Entry 6ZZC (X-ray diffraction, 2.93 A resolution); this record covers chains A and B000 of the 4 polymer chains in the assembly.

[Chain A (and B000)]
Protein: Centriole protein
From: Chlamydomonas reinhardtii
Notes: chain B000 of this document is another copy of the same molecule, construct and numbering; everything in this record applies to it too
Reference sequence: A9CQL4 (A9CQL4_CHLRE); residues 2-226 here = UniProt positions 2-226
Sequence (227 residues; each row starts with the number of its first residue; numbering starts at 0):
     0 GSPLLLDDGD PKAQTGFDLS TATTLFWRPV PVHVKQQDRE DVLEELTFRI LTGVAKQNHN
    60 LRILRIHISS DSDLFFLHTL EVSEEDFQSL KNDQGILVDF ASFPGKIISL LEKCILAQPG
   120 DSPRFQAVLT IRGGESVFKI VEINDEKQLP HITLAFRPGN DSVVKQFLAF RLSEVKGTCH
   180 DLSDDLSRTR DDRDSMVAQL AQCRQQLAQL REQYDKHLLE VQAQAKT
Not modelled in the structure: 0-12, 223-226 (chain B000: 0-14, 220-226)
Differences from the reference sequence: expression tag (0-1); engineered mutation Glu145 (Phe in A9CQL4)
Reported in the primary citation:
  - mutagenesis - F145E: abolished binding to interaction between N-terminal domains (citing earlier work)

[Chain A / chain B000 interface]
Disulfides between the chains: Cys178(A)-Cys178(B000), Cys202(A)-Cys202(B000)
Residue-residue contacts (52; chain A residue first):
  Phe74(A) with Lys164(B000); Gln165(B000); Ala168(B000), hydrophobic
  Asp160(A) with Asp160(B000); Lys164(B000)
  Val163(A) with Lys164(B000)
  Lys164(A) with Phe74(B000); Asp160(B000), salt bridge; Val163(B000); Leu167(B000)
  Gln165(A) with Phe74(B000)
  Leu167(A) with Lys164(B000)
  Ala168(A) with Leu73(B000); Phe74(B000), hydrophobic; Leu167(B000)
  Arg170(A) with Leu171(B000)
  Leu171(A) with Leu171(B000), hydrophobic; Val174(B000), hydrophobic
  Val174(A) with Leu171(B000), hydrophobic; Val174(B000), hydrophobic
  Cys178(A) with Cys178(B000), disulfide
  Leu181(A) with Cys178(B000), hydrophobic; Leu181(B000), hydrophobic
  Leu185(A) with Asp184(B000); Leu185(B000), hydrophobic; Thr188(B000)
  Thr188(A) with Leu185(B000); Thr188(B000)
  Asp191(A) with Arg192(B000)
  Arg192(A) with Thr188(B000); Asp191(B000), salt bridge
  Met195(A) with Val196(B000), hydrophobic; Leu199(B000), hydrophobic
  Gln198(A) with Leu199(B000); Arg203(B000)
  Leu199(A) with Met195(B000), hydrophobic; Gln198(B000); Leu199(B000)
  Cys202(A) with Cys202(B000), disulfide; Arg203(B000), hydrogen bond (side chain-backbone)
  Arg203(A) with Gln198(B000), hydrogen bond; Cys202(B000), hydrogen bond (backbone-side chain)
  Leu206(A) with Gln205(B000); Leu206(B000), hydrophobic
  Leu209(A) with Leu206(B000); Arg210(B000)
  Arg210(A) with Leu209(B000)
  Gln212(A) with Tyr213(B000)
  Tyr213(A) with Gln212(B000); Tyr213(B000), hydrophobic
  His216(A) with His216(B000); Leu217(B000)
Other interface residues (no listed pair), chain A (37 interface residues in all): Leu73, Ser161, Lys175, Ser182, Asp184, Arg189, Val196, Gln205, Leu217, Val220
Other interface residues (no listed pair), chain B000 (35 interface residues in all): Ser161, Arg170, Lys175, Arg189

[Overview]
37 residues of chain A face 35 of chain B000 across their interface; the contacts include 2 disulfide bonds, 3
hydrogen bonds and 2 salt bridges. Among the polar pairs are Lys164(A)-Asp160(B000), Arg192(A)-Asp191(B000)
and Cys202(A)-Arg203(B000). From the paper: F145E of chain A abolishes binding to interaction between
N-terminal domains.
Both chains are Centriole protein (Chlamydomonas reinhardtii). Entry 6ZZC (MB_CRS6-1 bound to CrSAS-6_6HR) was
determined by X-ray diffraction together with 6ZZ8, 6ZZD and 6ZZG from the same study.
